Entry 6NSN (X-ray diffraction, 2.60 A resolution); this record covers chains A and B of the 4 polymer chains in the assembly.

[Chain A]
Molecule: TetR family transcriptional regulator CifR
From: Pseudomonas aeruginosa
UniProtKB: A0A0H2ZCS5 (A0A0H2ZCS5_PSEAB); residues 1-196 here = UniProt positions 1-196
Chain sequence (198 residues; row label = number of the first residue in the row; numbers below 1 keep their minus sign (Gly-1 is residue -1)):
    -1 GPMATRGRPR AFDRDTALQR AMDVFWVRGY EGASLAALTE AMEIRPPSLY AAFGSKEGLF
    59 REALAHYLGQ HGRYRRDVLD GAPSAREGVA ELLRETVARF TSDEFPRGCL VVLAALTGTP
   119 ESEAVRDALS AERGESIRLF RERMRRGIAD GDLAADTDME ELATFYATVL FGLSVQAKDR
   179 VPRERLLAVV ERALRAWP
Not modelled in the structure: -1 to 2
Sequence notes: expression tag (-1 to 0); engineered mutation Thr99 (Cys in A0A0H2ZCS5), Arg181 (Cys in A0A0H2ZCS5)
Modified residues: Cys107 (S-hydroxycysteine; CSO)
Reported in the primary citation:
  - binding site for the 26-nt DNA strand: Arg4, Arg6, Pro44, Pro45
  - contacts within the chain: Tyr28-Lys54 (hydrogen bond), Glu29-Lys54 (hydrogen bond), Ala31-Lys54 (hydrogen bond), Leu36-Leu57 (hydrophobic contact), Leu47-Leu57 (hydrophobic contact)
  - mutagenesis - R6A: decreased binding to the 26-nt DNA strand
  - mutagenesis - C107S: decreased binding to operator DNA
  - mutagenesis - C107T: abolished binding to the 26-nt DNA strand
  - mutagenesis - C99T/C181R: increased expression
  - mutagenesis - C99T: unchanged expression
  - binding site for the 26-nt DNA strand: Arg6, Leu33, Tyr48, Lys54

[Chain B]
Molecule: TetR family transcriptional regulator CifR
From: Pseudomonas aeruginosa
UniProtKB: A0A0H2ZCS5 (A0A0H2ZCS5_PSEAB); numbering as in UniProt (aligned over 1-196)
Chain sequence (198 residues; numbered -1 to 196; the number before each row is that of its first residue; numbers below 1 keep their minus sign (Gly-1 is residue -1)):
    -1 GPMATRGRPR AFDRDTALQR AMDVFWVRGY EGASLAALTE AMEIRPPSLY AAFGSKEGLF
    59 REALAHYLGQ HGRYRRDVLD GAPSAREGVA ELLRETVARF TSDEFPRGCL VVLAALTGTP
   119 ESEAVRDALS AERGESIRLF RERMRRGIAD GDLAADTDME ELATFYATVL FGLSVQAKDR
   179 VPRERLLAVV ERALRAWP
Not modelled in the structure: -1 to 4
Sequence notes: expression tag (-1 to 0); engineered mutation Thr99 (Cys in A0A0H2ZCS5), Arg181 (Cys in A0A0H2ZCS5)
Modified residues: Cys107 (3-sulfinoalanine; CSD)

[Interface between chain A and chain B]
Pairs across the interface - 73 pairs, chain A then chain B:
  Val25(A) - Thr115(B)
  Arg26(A) - Thr115(B)
  Arg26(A) - Gly116(B)  hydrogen bond (backbone-backbone)
  Arg26(A) - Pro118(B)
  Gly27(A) - Thr115(B)  hydrogen bond (backbone-side chain)
  Gly30(A) - Thr117(B)
  Leu111(A) - Leu114(B)  hydrophobic
  Leu111(A) - Thr115(B)  hydrogen bond (backbone-side chain)
  Ala112(A) - Thr115(B)
  Leu114(A) - Leu114(B)  hydrophobic
  Leu114(A) - Lys176(B)
  Thr115(A) - Val25(B)
  Thr115(A) - Arg26(B)
  Thr115(A) - Gly27(B)
  Thr115(A) - Leu111(B)  hydrogen bond (side chain-backbone)
  Thr115(A) - Lys176(B)
  Gly116(A) - Arg26(B)  hydrogen bond (backbone-backbone)
  Thr117(A) - Gly30(B)
  Pro118(A) - Arg26(B)
  Ser128(A) - Asp177(B)  hydrogen bond
  Arg131(A) - Val173(B)
  Arg131(A) - Asp177(B)  salt bridge
  Ile135(A) - Gln174(B)
  Glu158(A) - Arg183(B)  salt bridge
  Glu159(A) - Ala186(B)
  Glu159(A) - Arg190(B)  salt bridge
  Leu160(A) - Arg190(B)
  Thr162(A) - Gln174(B)  hydrogen bond (backbone-side chain)
  Thr162(A) - Arg183(B)  hydrogen bond
  Thr162(A) - Val187(B)
  Phe163(A) - Val187(B)
  Phe163(A) - Arg190(B)
  Phe163(A) - Ala191(B)  hydrophobic
  Ala165(A) - Gln174(B)
  Thr166(A) - Val167(B)
  Thr166(A) - Gly170(B)
  Thr166(A) - Leu171(B)
  Thr166(A) - Gln174(B)  hydrogen bond
  Thr166(A) - Val187(B)
  Val167(A) - Thr166(B)
  Phe169(A) - Gln174(B)
  Gly170(A) - Thr166(B)
  Gly170(A) - Gly170(B)
  Leu171(A) - Thr166(B)
  Val173(A) - Leu114(B)  hydrophobic
  Val173(A) - Arg131(B)
  Gln174(A) - Ile135(B)
  Gln174(A) - Thr162(B)
  Gln174(A) - Ala165(B)
  Gln174(A) - Thr166(B)  hydrogen bond
  Gln174(A) - Phe169(B)
  Lys176(A) - Leu114(B)  hydrogen bond (side chain-backbone)
  Lys176(A) - Thr115(B)
  Asp177(A) - Ser128(B)  hydrogen bond
  Asp177(A) - Arg131(B)  salt bridge
  Arg183(A) - Glu158(B)
  Ala186(A) - Glu159(B)
  Val187(A) - Thr162(B)
  Val187(A) - Phe163(B)
  Val187(A) - Thr166(B)
  Arg190(A) - Glu159(B)  salt bridge
  Arg190(A) - Leu160(B)
  Arg190(A) - Phe163(B)
  Arg190(A) - Ala194(B)  hydrogen bond (side chain-backbone)
  Arg190(A) - Pro196(B)
  Ala191(A) - Phe163(B)  hydrophobic
  Arg193(A) - Ala194(B)  hydrogen bond (side chain-backbone)
  Arg193(A) - Trp195(B)  hydrogen bond (side chain-backbone)
  Arg193(A) - Pro196(B)  hydrogen bond (side chain-backbone)
  Ala194(A) - Arg190(B)  hydrogen bond (backbone-side chain)
  Ala194(A) - Arg193(B)  hydrogen bond (backbone-side chain)
  Trp195(A) - Arg193(B)  hydrogen bond (backbone-side chain)
  Pro196(A) - Arg193(B)
Other interface residues (no listed pair), chain A (41 interface residues in all): Trp24, Glu29, Val110
Other interface residues (no listed pair), chain B (42 interface residues in all): Trp24, Glu29, Val110, Ala112, Asp156

[In short]
41 residues of chain A and 42 residues of chain B are in contact; the contacts include 19 hydrogen bonds and 5
salt bridges. Polar contacts include Arg131(A)-Asp177(B), Glu158(A)-Arg183(B) and Glu159(A)-Arg190(B). The
paper reports a binding site for the 26-nt DNA strand at Arg4(A), Arg6(A) and Pro44(A) among others; R6A of
chain A reduces binding to the 26-nt DNA strand; 5 substitutions were tested in all.
Chain A is TetR family transcriptional regulator CifR and chain B is TetR family transcriptional regulator
CifR, both from Pseudomonas aeruginosa; the structure, TetR family transcriptional regulator CifR C99T-C181R
Cysteines mutant complexed with 26bp double-strand operator DNA, was determined by X-ray diffraction,
deposited together with 6NSM and 6NSR.
